PDB entry 1FS7 | X-ray diffraction, 1.60 A resolution | chain A

# Chain A
Name: Cytochrome C nitrite reductase
Source organism: Wolinella succinogenes
Reference sequence: Q9S1E5 (NRFA_WOLSU); residue numbers follow UniProt; this construct covers 23-507
Amino-acid sequence (485 residues; row label = number of the first residue in the row):
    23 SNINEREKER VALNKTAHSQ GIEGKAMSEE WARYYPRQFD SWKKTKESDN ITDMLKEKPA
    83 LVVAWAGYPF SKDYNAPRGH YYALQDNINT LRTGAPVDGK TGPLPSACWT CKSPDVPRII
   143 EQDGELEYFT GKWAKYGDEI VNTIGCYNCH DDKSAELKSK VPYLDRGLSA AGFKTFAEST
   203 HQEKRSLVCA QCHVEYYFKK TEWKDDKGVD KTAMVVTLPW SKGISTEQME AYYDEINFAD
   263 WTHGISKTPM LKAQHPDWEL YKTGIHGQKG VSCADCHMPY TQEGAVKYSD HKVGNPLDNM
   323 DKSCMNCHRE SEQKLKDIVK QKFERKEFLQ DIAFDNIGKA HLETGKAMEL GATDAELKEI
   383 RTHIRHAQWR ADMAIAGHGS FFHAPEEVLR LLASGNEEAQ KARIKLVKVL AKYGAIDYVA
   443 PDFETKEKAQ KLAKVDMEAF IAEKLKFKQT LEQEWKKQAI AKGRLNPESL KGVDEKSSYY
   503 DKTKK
Not modelled in the structure: 23-36
Covalently attached groups: heme c (HEC) linked to Cys-130, Cys-133, Cys-168, Cys-171, Cys-211, Cys-214, Cys-295, Cys-298, Cys-326, Cys-329
Sequence notes: conflict Glu-45 (Lys in Q9S1E5)
Ion coordination: heme c Fe (5 sites), coordinated by His-102, Lys-134, His-172, His-215, His-288, His-299, His-313, His-330, His-405; Ca2+: Glu-217, Tyr-218, Lys-274, Gln-276
Residues lining bound ligands:
  - heme c (HEC), molecule 1: Ser-50, Trp-53, Tyr-57, Gln-60, Phe-61, Trp-64, Ile-166, Gly-167, His-172, Leu-179, His-203, Arg-207, Val-210, Ala-296, Met-300, Tyr-302, Lys-309, Tyr-310, Ser-311, His-313
  - heme c (HEC), molecule 2: Ser-70, Ala-98, Pro-99, Arg-100, Gly-101, His-102, Tyr-104, Ala-105, Asp-108, Lys-134, Ile-166, Asn-170, Val-210, Gln-213, His-215, His-299, Met-300, Val-315, Gly-316
  - heme c (HEC), molecule 3: Tyr-96, Asn-97, Ala-98, Pro-99, Asp-108, Asn-109, Thr-112, Arg-114, Thr-115, Leu-126, Ala-129, Thr-132, Lys-134, Tyr-185, Gln-213, His-215, Val-216, Tyr-218, Phe-220, Val-238, His-277, Asp-279, Ala-398, His-400
  - heme c (HEC), molecule 4: Pro-99, His-215, Asp-279, Trp-280, Tyr-283, His-288, Val-293, Ser-294, His-299, Asn-317, Pro-318, Leu-319, Val-341, His-400, Gly-401, Phe-403, Phe-404, His-405
  - heme c (HEC), molecule 5: Ile-287, His-288, Lys-291, Val-293, Asp-297, Pro-318, Leu-319, Met-322, Ser-325, His-330, Leu-337, Ile-340, Val-341, Lys-344, Phe-404, Pro-407, Glu-408
Curated features (UniProtKB/Swiss-Prot):
  - binding site (heme c): His-102, Cys-130, Cys-133, Lys-134, Cys-168, Cys-171, His-172, Cys-211, Cys-214, His-215, His-288, Cys-295, Cys-298, His-299, His-313, Cys-326, Cys-329, His-330, His-405
  - binding site (Ca(2+)): Glu-217, Tyr-218, Lys-274, Gln-276
  - binding site (substrate): Tyr-218, His-277

# In short
Heme c is covalently linked to Cys-130, Cys-171, Cys-214, Cys-298 and Cys-326. His-102 and His-215 coordinate
a heme c Fe ion. Curated annotation (UniProt) lists 19 heme c-binding residues, 4 Ca2+-binding residues and
substrate-binding residues Tyr-218 and His-277.
Chain A is Cytochrome C nitrite reductase (Wolinella succinogenes); the structure, Cytochrome C nitrite
reductase from wolinella succinogenes, was determined by X-ray diffraction together with 1FS8 and 1FS9 from
the same study.
